Entry 3FST (X-ray diffraction, 1.65 A resolution); this record covers chains A and C of the 3 polymer chains in the assembly.

Chain A (and C):
Molecule: 5,10-methylenetetrahydrofolate reductase
Source organism: Escherichia coli K-12
Notes: EC 1.5.1.20; chain C of this document is another copy of the same molecule, construct and numbering; everything in this record applies to it too
Reference sequence: P0AEZ1 (METF_ECOLI); residues 1-296 here = UniProt positions 1-296
Sequence (304 residues; each row starts with the number of its first residue):
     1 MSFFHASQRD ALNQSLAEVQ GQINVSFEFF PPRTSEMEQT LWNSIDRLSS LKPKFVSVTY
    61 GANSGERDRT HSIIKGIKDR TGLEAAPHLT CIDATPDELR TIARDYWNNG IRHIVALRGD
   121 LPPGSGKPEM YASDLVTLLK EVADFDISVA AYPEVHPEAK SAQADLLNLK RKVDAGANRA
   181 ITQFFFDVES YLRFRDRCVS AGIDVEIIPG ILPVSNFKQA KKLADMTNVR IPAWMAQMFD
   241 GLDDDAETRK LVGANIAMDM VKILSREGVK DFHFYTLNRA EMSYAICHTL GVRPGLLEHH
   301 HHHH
Unresolved in the structure: 1-2, 123-128, 295-304 (chain C: 1-21, 121-128, 295-304)
Differences from the reference sequence: engineered mutation Leu223 (Phe in P0AEZ1); expression tag (297-304)
Ligand contacts: FAD (flavin-adenine dinucleotide): Glu28, Thr59, Tyr60, Gly61, Ala62, His88, Thr90, Ala116, Leu117, Arg118, Gly119, Asp120, Tyr131, Ala132, Ala150, Ala151, Tyr152, His156, Glu158, Ala159, Asp165, Asn168, Arg171, Lys172, Ile181, Thr182, Gln183, Tyr275
Swiss-Prot annotation at these positions:
  - active site: Glu28 (Proton donor/acceptor)
  - binding site (NADH): Thr59, Gln183
  - binding site (FAD): Tyr60, Ala62, His88, Arg118, Gly119, Asp120, Ala132, Tyr152, His156, Ala159, Asp165, Asn168, Arg171, Lys172
  - binding site ((6S)-5-methyl-5,6,7,8-tetrahydrofolate): Asp120, Gln183, Gln219, Arg279
From the paper describing this entry:
  - conformationally variable residues (side-chain flip): Gln219, Leu223
  - catalytic residues: Glu28 (citing earlier work)
  - mutagenesis - F223L (14-fold): decreased binding to NADH
  - mutagenesis - F223L: unchanged binding to CH2-H4folate
  - mutagenesis - F223L (3-fold): increased catalytic activity on CH2-H4folate
  - mutagenesis - F223L: unchanged catalytic activity on NADH

Interface between chain A and chain C:
Contacting residue pairs (27):
  Gln14(A) - Ala233(C)
  Glu18(A) - Pro232(C)
  Glu18(A) - Ala233(C)  hydrogen bond (side chain-backbone)
  Arg195(A) - Gln163(C)  hydrogen bond (backbone-side chain)
  Arg195(A) - Arg197(C)
  Asp196(A) - Arg197(C)  salt bridge
  Asp196(A) - Ser200(C)
  Cys198(A) - Gln163(C)
  Val199(A) - Gln163(C)
  Val199(A) - Leu167(C)
  Val199(A) - Arg197(C)
  Val199(A) - Ala201(C)  hydrophobic
  Ser200(A) - Ser200(C)
  Gly202(A) - Leu167(C)
  Ile203(A) - Gln163(C)
  Ile203(A) - Leu167(C)
  Asp204(A) - Lys160(C)  salt bridge
  Asp204(A) - Ser161(C)  hydrogen bond (backbone-side chain)
  Asp204(A) - Ala164(C)
  Asp204(A) - Leu167(C)
  Val205(A) - Gln163(C)
  Glu206(A) - Ser161(C)
  Glu206(A) - Ala162(C)  hydrogen bond (side chain-backbone)
  Glu206(A) - Gln163(C)  hydrogen bond (side chain-backbone)
  Ile207(A) - Gln163(C)
  Arg266(A) - Asp187(C)  salt bridge
  Arg266(A) - Glu189(C)  salt bridge
Other interface residues (no listed pair), chain C (15 interface residues in all): Leu166, Ile231

In short:
Chain A and chain C form an interface of 14 and 15 residues respectively; the contacts include 5 hydrogen
bonds and 4 salt bridges. Among the polar pairs are Asp196(A)-Arg197(C), Asp204(A)-Lys160(C) and
Arg266(A)-Asp187(C). Ligands of chain A: flavin-adenine dinucleotide. The paper reports the catalytic residue
Glu28(A); F223L of chain A reduces binding to NADH.
Chain A and chain C are both 5,10-methylenetetrahydrofolate reductase (Escherichia coli K-12); the structure,
Crystal Structure of Escherichia coli Methylenetetrahydrofolate Reductase Mutant Phe223Leu at pH 7.4, was
determined by X-ray diffraction (same publication as 3FSU).
